4YMM - chains A and P of the 4 polymer chains in the assembly; structure by X-ray diffraction, 2.20 A resolution.

== Chain A ==
Molecule: DNA polymerase beta
Organism: Homo sapiens
Notes: EC 2.7.7.7, 4.2.99.-
UniProtKB: P06746 (DPOLB_HUMAN); residue numbers follow UniProt; this construct covers 1-335
Chain sequence (335 residues; each row starts with the number of its first residue):
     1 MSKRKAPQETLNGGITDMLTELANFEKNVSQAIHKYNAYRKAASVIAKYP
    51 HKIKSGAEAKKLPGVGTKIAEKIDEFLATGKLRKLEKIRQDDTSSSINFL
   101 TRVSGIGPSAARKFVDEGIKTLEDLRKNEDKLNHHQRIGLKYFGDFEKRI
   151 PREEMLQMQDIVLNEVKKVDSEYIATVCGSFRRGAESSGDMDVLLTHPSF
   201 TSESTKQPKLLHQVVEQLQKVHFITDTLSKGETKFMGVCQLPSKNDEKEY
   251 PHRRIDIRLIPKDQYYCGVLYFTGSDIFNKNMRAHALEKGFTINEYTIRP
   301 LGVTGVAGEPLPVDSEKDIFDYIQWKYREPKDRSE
Disordered / not traced: 1-6, 205-206
Ion coordination: Na+ site 1: Lys60, Leu62, Val65 (shared with 1 residue of chain D); Na+ site 2: Thr101, Val103, Ile106 (shared with DG9(P) of chain P)

== Chain P ==
Molecule: DNA 10-mer (up-primer)
Sequence (10 nucleotides; each row starts with the number of its first residue):
     1 GCTGATGCGA
Ion coordination: Na+: DG9 (shared with Thr101(A), Val103(A), Ile106(A) of chain A)

== Interface between chain A and chain P ==
Pairs across the interface - 13 pairs, chain A then chain P:
  Val103(A) with DG9(P), phosphate contact
  Ser104(A) with DG9(P), phosphate contact
  Gly105(A) with DC8(P), phosphate contact; DG9(P), hydrogen bond to the phosphate
  Ile106(A) with DG9(P), phosphate contact
  Gly107(A) with DC8(P), hydrogen bond to the phosphate
  Pro108(A) with DC8(P), phosphate contact
  Ser109(A) with DG7(P), phosphate contact; DC8(P), hydrogen bond to the phosphate
  Ala110(A) with DC8(P), hydrogen bond to the phosphate
  His135(A) with DG9(P), sugar contact
  Arg254(A) with DA10(P), salt bridge to the phosphate
  Asp256(A) with DA10(P), sugar contact
Other interface residues (no listed pair), chain A (14 interface residues in all): Asp190, Lys234, Met236

== Overview ==
14 residues of chain A face 4 of chain P across their interface, with 4 hydrogen bonds and 1 salt bridge.
Polar pairs include Gly105(A)-DG9(P), Gly107(A)-DC8(P) and Ser109(A)-DC8(P). Lys60(A), Leu62(A) and Val65(A)
form the Na+ site 1. Thr101(A), Val103(A), Ile106(A) and DG9(P) coordinate Na+.
Chain A is DNA polymerase beta (Homo sapiens) and chain P is DNA 10-mer (up-primer); the structure, Structure
of human DNA polymerase beta complexed with 7BG as the template base in a 1-nucleotide ..., was determined by
X-ray diffraction.
